7XVF - chains A and B of the 3 polymer chains in the assembly; structure by electron microscopy, 2.80 A resolution.

# Chain A
Molecule: Sodium channel protein type 9 subunit alpha
Organism: Homo sapiens
UniProtKB: Q15858 (SCN9A_HUMAN); residues 1-1988 here = UniProt positions 1-1988
Amino-acid sequence (2022 residues; numbered -33 to 1988; the number before each row is that of its first residue; numbers below 1 keep their minus sign (Glu-33 is residue -33)):
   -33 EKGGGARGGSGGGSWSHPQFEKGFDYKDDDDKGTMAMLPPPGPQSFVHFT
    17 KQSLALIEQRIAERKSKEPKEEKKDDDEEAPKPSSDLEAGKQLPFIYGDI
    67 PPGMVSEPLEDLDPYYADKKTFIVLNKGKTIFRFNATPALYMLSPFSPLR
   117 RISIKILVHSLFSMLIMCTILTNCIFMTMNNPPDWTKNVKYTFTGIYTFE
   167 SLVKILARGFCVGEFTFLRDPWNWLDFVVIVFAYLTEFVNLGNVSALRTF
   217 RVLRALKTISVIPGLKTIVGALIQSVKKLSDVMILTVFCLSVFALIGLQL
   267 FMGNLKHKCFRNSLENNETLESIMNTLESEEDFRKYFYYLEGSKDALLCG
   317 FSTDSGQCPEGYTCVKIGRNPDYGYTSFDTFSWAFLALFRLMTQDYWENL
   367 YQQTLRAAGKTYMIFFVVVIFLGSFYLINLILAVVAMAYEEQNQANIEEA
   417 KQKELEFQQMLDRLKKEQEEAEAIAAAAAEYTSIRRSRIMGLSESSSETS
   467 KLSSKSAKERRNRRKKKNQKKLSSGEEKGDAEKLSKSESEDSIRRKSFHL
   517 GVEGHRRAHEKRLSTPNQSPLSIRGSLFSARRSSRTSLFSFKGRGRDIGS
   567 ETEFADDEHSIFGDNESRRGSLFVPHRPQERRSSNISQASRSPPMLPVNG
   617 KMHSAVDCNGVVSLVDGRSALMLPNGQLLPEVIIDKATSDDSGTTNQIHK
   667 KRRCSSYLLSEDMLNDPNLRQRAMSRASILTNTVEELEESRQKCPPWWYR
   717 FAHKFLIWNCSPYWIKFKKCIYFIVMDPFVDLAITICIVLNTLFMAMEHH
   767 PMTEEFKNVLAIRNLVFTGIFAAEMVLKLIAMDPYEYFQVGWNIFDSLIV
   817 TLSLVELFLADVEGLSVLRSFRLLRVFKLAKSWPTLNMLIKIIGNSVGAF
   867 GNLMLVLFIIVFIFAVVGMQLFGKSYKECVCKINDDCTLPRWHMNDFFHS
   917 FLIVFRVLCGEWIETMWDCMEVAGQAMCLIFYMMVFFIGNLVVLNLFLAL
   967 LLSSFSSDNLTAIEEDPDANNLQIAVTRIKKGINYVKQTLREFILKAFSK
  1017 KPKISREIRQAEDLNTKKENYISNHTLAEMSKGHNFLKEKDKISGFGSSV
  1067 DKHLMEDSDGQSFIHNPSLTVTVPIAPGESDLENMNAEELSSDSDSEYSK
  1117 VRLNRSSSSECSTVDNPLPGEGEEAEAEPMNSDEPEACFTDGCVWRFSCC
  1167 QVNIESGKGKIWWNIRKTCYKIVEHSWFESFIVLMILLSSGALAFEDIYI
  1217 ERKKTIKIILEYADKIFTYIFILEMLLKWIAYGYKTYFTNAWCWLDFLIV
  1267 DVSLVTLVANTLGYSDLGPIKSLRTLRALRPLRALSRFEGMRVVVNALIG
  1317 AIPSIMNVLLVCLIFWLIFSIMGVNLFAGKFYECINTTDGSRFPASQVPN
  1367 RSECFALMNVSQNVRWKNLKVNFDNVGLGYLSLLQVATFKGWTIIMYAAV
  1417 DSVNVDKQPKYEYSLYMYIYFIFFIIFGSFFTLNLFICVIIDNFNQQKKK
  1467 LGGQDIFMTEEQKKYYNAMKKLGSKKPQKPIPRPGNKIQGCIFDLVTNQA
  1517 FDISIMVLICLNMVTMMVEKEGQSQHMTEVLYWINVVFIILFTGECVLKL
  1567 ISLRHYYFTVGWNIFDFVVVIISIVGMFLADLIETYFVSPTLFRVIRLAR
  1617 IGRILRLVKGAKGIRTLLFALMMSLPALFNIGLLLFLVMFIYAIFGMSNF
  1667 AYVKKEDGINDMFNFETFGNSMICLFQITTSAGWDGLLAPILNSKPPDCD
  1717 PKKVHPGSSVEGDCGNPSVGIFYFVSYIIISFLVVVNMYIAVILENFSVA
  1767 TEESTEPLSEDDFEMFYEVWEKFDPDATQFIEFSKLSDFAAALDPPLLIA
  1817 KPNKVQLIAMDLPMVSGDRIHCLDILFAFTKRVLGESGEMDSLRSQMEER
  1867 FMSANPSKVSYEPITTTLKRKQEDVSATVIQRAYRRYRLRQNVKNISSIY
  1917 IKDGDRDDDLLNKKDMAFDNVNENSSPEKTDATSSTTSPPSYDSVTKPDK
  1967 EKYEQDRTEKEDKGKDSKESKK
Disordered / not traced: -33 to 7, 35-46, 206-208, 418-725, 825-829, 973-984, 1015-1174, 1769-1988
Cystine bridges: Cys275-Cys324, Cys315-Cys330, Cys897-Cys903, Cys935-Cys944, Cys1350-Cys1370, Cys1715-Cys1730
Covalently attached groups: N-acetylglucosamine (NAG) linked to Asn283, Asn1352, Asn1366, Asn1375
Sequence notes: expression tag (-33 to 0); engineered mutation Lys156 (Glu in Q15858), Arg779 (Gly in Q15858), Phe866 (Leu in Q15858), Met870 (Thr in Q15858), Phe874 (Ala in Q15858), Phe947 (Val in Q15858), Phe952 (Met in Q15858), Phe953 (Val in Q15858), Ile1438 (Val in Q15858), Phe1439 (Val in Q15858), Cys1454 (Gly in Q15858)
Small-molecule neighbours:
  - 1PW ((2S,3R,4E)-2-(acetylamino)-3-hydroxyoctadec-4-en-1-yl dihydrogen phosphate): Ile1318, Ile1321, Met1322, Leu1325, Thr1404, Leu1449, Phe1452, Ser1697, Ile1744, Ile1745, Phe1748, Leu1749
  - 1-O-octadecyl-sn-glycero-3-phosphocholine (LPE), molecule 1: Ile250, Val253, Phe254, Ser257, Phe347, Phe351, Met1522, Cys1526, Met1529, Met1533, Leu1623, Gly1626, Ala1627, Ile1630
  - 1-O-octadecyl-sn-glycero-3-phosphocholine (LPE), molecule 2: Thr319, Asp320, Lys376, Thr377, Met379, Val383, Phe387, Gly1648, Leu1651, Phe1652, Gly1685, Asn1686, Met1688, Ile1689
  - 1-O-octadecyl-sn-glycero-3-phosphocholine (LPE), molecule 3: Phe387, Leu388, Glu1305, Thr1475, Glu1477, Gln1478, Tyr1481, Leu1641, Pro1642, Leu1644, Phe1645
  - 1-O-octadecyl-sn-glycero-3-phosphocholine (LPE), molecule 4: Leu759, Met763, His765, Phe772
  - 1-O-octadecyl-sn-glycero-3-phosphocholine (LPE), molecule 5: Trp1178, Trp1179, Arg1182, Tyr1250
  - 1-O-octadecyl-sn-glycero-3-phosphocholine (LPE), molecule 6: Trp1178, Trp1179, Arg1182, Lys1183, Tyr1186, Trp1245, Ile1246, Ala1247, Tyr1248, Gly1249, Tyr1250, Lys1251, Thr1252
  - 1-O-octadecyl-sn-glycero-3-phosphocholine (LPE), molecule 7: Lys1187, Ile1188, His1191, Trp1193, Phe1194, Phe1197
  - 1-O-octadecyl-sn-glycero-3-phosphocholine (LPE), molecule 8: Leu1203, Ser1206, Gly1207, Ala1210, Phe1211, Asp1213, Lys1219, Ala1300, Phe1304, Phe1652, Leu1653, Phe1656, Phe1684
  - 1-O-octadecyl-sn-glycero-3-phosphocholine (LPE), molecule 9: Tyr1215, Lys1219, Phe1652, Thr1683, Phe1684, Gly1685, Asn1686
  - 1-O-octadecyl-sn-glycero-3-phosphocholine (LPE), molecule 10: Ala1257, Trp1258, Leu1261, Leu1292, Leu1295, Leu1298, Val1311, Asn1312, Phe1661
  - 1-O-octadecyl-sn-glycero-3-phosphocholine (LPE), molecule 11: Ser1288, Thr1291, Leu1292, Leu1295, Val1654, Ile1657, Tyr1658, Phe1661, Asn1665, Val1735, Phe1738, Tyr1739
  - 1-O-octadecyl-sn-glycero-3-phosphocholine (LPE), molecule 12: Glu1477, Tyr1481, Ala1484, Met1485, Leu1641
  - 1-O-octadecyl-sn-glycero-3-phosphocholine (LPE), molecule 13: Asn1732, Pro1733, Ser1734, Ile1737, Phe1738, Val1741, Ser1742, Ile1745
  - phosphatidyl serine (P5S; O-[(R)-{[(2R)-2,3-bis(octadecanoyloxy)propyl]oxy}(hydroxy)phosphoryl]-L-serine): Val1563, Leu1566, Ile1567, Arg1570, His1571, Phe1574, Phe1583
UniProt features mapped onto this chain:
  - site (Is directly targeted by the spider protoxin-II): Glu822, Asp827
  - modified residue: Ser1490 (Phosphoserine)
  - glycosylation (N-linked (GlcNAc...) asparagine): Asn209, Asn283, Asn1352, Asn1366, Asn1375
  - natural variant: Gln10 (Q10R: In PERYTHM), Ile62 (I62V: Found in a patient with febrile seizures; uncertain significance), Pro149 (P149Q: Found in a patient with febrile seizures; uncertain significance), Phe216 (F216S: In PERYTHM), Ser241 (S241T: In PERYTHM), Asn395 (N395K: In PERYTHM), Asn641 (N641Y: Found in patients with febrile seizures plus; uncertain significance), Cys710 (C710Y: Found in a patient with severe myoclonic epilepsy in infancy; uncertain significance), Ile859 (I859T: In PERYTHM), Leu869 (L869F: In PERYTHM; L869H: In PERYTHM), Arg907 (R907Q: In CIP), Arg1007 (R1007C: In PEXPD), 11 further natural variant entries in UniProt
  - mutagenesis: Glu406 (E406K: Hyperpolarizes the voltage dependence of activation by 10.6 mV and prolonges fast-inactivation duration when coexpressed with SCN1B and SCN2B), Glu764 (E764Q: 5-fold less blocked by the spider huwentoxin-IV), Ile778 (I778A: 5-fold less inhibited by the spider protoxin-II), Glu822 (E822A: No change in inhibition (IC(50)) by the spider protoxin-II, but has a significant impact on channel activation by shifiting the V(50) towart 0 mV when targeted by protoxin-II ...), Leu823 (L823A: 9-fold less inhibited by the spider protoxin-II), Phe824 (F824A: 4-fold less inhibited by the spider protoxin-II; F824C: Less inhibited by the spider protoxin-II), Leu825 (L825A: No change in inhibition by the spider protoxin-II; L825C: 19-fold less blocked by the spider huwentoxin-IV), Ala826 (A826L: 8-fold less inhibited by the spider protoxin-II), Asp827 (D827A: 13-fold less blocked by the spider huwentoxin-IV, 3-fold less inhibited by the spider protoxin-II, and has a significant impact on channel activation by shifiting the V(50) towart 0 mV when ...), Glu829 (E829C: 400-fold less blocked by the spider huwentoxin-IV), Thr1409 to Ile1410 (Important increase in inhibition by saxitoxin and little increase in inhibition by tetrodotoxin), Ser1490 (S1490A: Abolishes stimulation by agents that stimulate PKC activity; S1490D/E: Increases current amplitude), 3 further mutagenesis entries in UniProt
Reported in the primary citation:
  - disease-associated variants - I234T, L869F, L869H, Q886E (citing earlier work)

# Chain B
Molecule: Sodium channel subunit beta-1
Organism: Homo sapiens
UniProtKB: Q07699 (SCN1B_HUMAN); numbering as in UniProt (aligned over 1-218)
Amino-acid sequence (218 residues; each row starts with the number of its first residue):
     1 MGRLLALVVGAALVSSACGGCVEVDSETEAVYGMTFKILCISCKRRSETN
    51 AETFTEWTFRQKGTEEFVKILRYENEVLQLEEDERFEGRVVWNGSRGTKD
   101 LQDLSIFITNVTYNHSGDYECHVYRLLFFENYEHNTSVVKKIHIEVVDKA
   151 NRDMASIVSEIMMYVLIVVLTIWLVAEMIYCYKKIAAATETAAQENASEY
   201 LAITSESKENCTGVQVAE
Disordered / not traced: 1-19, 193-218
Cystine bridges: Cys21-Cys43, Cys40-Cys121
Covalently attached groups: N-acetylglucosamine (NAG) linked to Asn93, Asn110, Asn114, Asn135
Small-molecule neighbours:
  - 1-O-octadecyl-sn-glycero-3-phosphocholine (LPE), molecule 1: Leu170, Trp173, Leu174, Glu177, Tyr180, Cys181
  - 1-O-octadecyl-sn-glycero-3-phosphocholine (LPE), molecule 2: Val175, Met178, Ile179, Tyr182, Lys183
UniProt features mapped onto this chain:
  - glycosylation (N-linked (GlcNAc...) asparagine): Asn93, Asn110, Asn114, Asn135
  - natural variant: Asp25 (D25N: Found in a patient with idiopathic childhood epilepsy), Arg85 (R85H: In ATFB13), Glu87 (E87Q: Found in a patient with non-specific cardiac conduction defects), Ile106 (I106T: In DEE52; uncertain significance), Cys121 (C121W: In GEFSP1), Arg125 (R125C: In DEE52; R125L: In GEFSP1), Asp153 (D153N: In ATFB13)

# How chain A and chain B interact
Contacting residue pairs - 62 pairs, chain A then chain B:
  Arg277(A) - Asn131(B)
  Arg277(A) - Tyr132(B)
  Asn278(A) - Tyr132(B)
  Ser279(A) - Tyr132(B)  hydrogen bond (backbone-side chain)
  Arg300(A) - Glu130(B)  salt bridge
  Tyr304(A) - Glu48(B)  hydrogen bond
  Leu306(A) - Arg46(B)
  Leu306(A) - Glu48(B)
  Glu307(A) - Glu130(B)
  Gln323(A) - Arg46(B)
  Cys324(A) - Arg45(B)  hydrogen bond (backbone-side chain)
  Cys324(A) - Arg46(B)
  Pro325(A) - Arg46(B)
  Pro325(A) - Phe129(B)  hydrophobic
  Glu326(A) - Arg45(B)  hydrogen bond (side chain-backbone)
  Glu326(A) - Leu127(B)
  Glu326(A) - Phe129(B)
  Glu326(A) - His134(B)
  Gly327(A) - Tyr132(B)  hydrogen bond (backbone-side chain)
  Gly327(A) - His134(B)
  Tyr328(A) - Phe129(B)  hydrophobic
  Tyr328(A) - Tyr132(B)  hydrophobic
  Arg372(A) - Arg46(B)
  Ile1177(A) - Tyr182(B)
  Asn1180(A) - Tyr182(B)
  Asn1180(A) - Ile185(B)
  Asn1180(A) - Thr189(B)
  Ile1181(A) - Tyr182(B)  hydrophobic
  Lys1183(A) - Ile185(B)
  Lys1183(A) - Thr189(B)  hydrogen bond
  Thr1184(A) - Met178(B)
  Thr1184(A) - Tyr182(B)
  Thr1184(A) - Ile185(B)
  Lys1187(A) - Cys181(B)
  Lys1187(A) - Ile185(B)
  Phe1197(A) - Leu170(B)  hydrophobic
  Ile1214(A) - Val22(B)
  Tyr1215(A) - Val22(B)  hydrophobic
  Arg1218(A) - Val22(B)
  Arg1218(A) - Glu23(B)  hydrogen bond (side chain-backbone)
  Lys1220(A) - Asp25(B)
  Lys1220(A) - Glu27(B)  salt bridge
  Ile1224(A) - Ser156(B)
  Ile1225(A) - Ser159(B)
  Tyr1228(A) - Ser159(B)
  Tyr1228(A) - Glu160(B)
  Tyr1228(A) - Met163(B)  hydrophobic
  Ile1232(A) - Met163(B)
  Ile1232(A) - Leu166(B)  hydrophobic
  Ile1232(A) - Ile167(B)  hydrophobic
  Tyr1235(A) - Ile167(B)  hydrophobic
  Tyr1235(A) - Thr171(B)  hydrogen bond
  Leu1243(A) - Leu174(B)  hydrophobic
  Tyr1668(A) - Gly20(B)
  Asp1677(A) - Arg46(B)  salt bridge
  Glu1682(A) - Gly20(B)
  Pro1722(A) - Gly20(B)
  Pro1722(A) - Cys21(B)
  Pro1722(A) - Val22(B)  hydrogen bond (backbone-backbone)
  Pro1722(A) - Asp103(B)
  Gly1723(A) - Val22(B)
  Gly1723(A) - Ile41(B)
Interface residues without a listed pair, chain A (45 interface residues in all): Tyr305, Leu313, Ile1188, Glu1217, Thr1221, Lys1231, Ile1236, Leu1239, His1721
Interface residues without a listed pair, chain B (39 interface residues in all): Val24, Lys44, Thr49, Gln102, Arg125, Thr136, Ala155, Lys184

# In short
The interface between chain A and chain B involves 45 residues on one side and 39 on the other, with 9
hydrogen bonds and 3 salt bridges. Polar pairs include Arg300(A)-Glu130(B), Lys1220(A)-Glu27(B) and
Asp1677(A)-Arg46(B). One 1-O-octadecyl-sn-glycero-3-phosphocholine molecule is bound between chain A and chain
B.
Here chain A is Sodium channel protein type 9 subunit alpha and chain B is Sodium channel subunit beta-1, both
from Homo sapiens. Entry 7XVF (Nav1.7 mutant class2) was determined by electron microscopy (same publication
as 7XVE).
